3V19 - chains B and D of the 4 polymer chains in the assembly; structure by X-ray diffraction, 2.00 A resolution.

== Chain B (and D) ==
Molecule: Insulin
Notes: chain D of this document is another copy of the same molecule, construct and numbering; everything in this record applies to it too
UniProt: P01308 (INS_HUMAN); residues 1-30 here correspond to UniProt positions 25-54 (UniProt number = residue number + 24)
Amino-acid sequence (30 residues; numbered 1 to 30; the number before each row is that of its first residue):
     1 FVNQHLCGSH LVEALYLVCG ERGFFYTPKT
Metal / ion sites: Zn2+ near His10 (its only coordinating residue here)

== How chain B and chain D interact ==
Pairs across the interface (28; chain B residue first):
  Gly8(B) with Tyr16(D)
  Ser9(B) with Glu13(D); Tyr16(D)
  Val12(B) with Val12(D); Tyr16(D), hydrophobic
  Glu13(B) with Ser9(D), hydrogen bond; Glu13(D)
  Tyr16(B) with His5(D), hydrogen bond (side chain-backbone); Gly8(D); Ser9(D), hydrogen bond (side chain-backbone); Val12(D), hydrophobic; Tyr26(D), hydrophobic
  Glu21(B) with Pro28(D)
  Gly23(B) with Tyr26(D); Pro28(D)
  Phe24(B) with Val12(D), hydrophobic; Phe24(D), hydrophobic; Phe25(D); Tyr26(D), hydrogen bond (backbone-backbone)
  Phe25(B) with Phe24(D); Phe25(D), hydrophobic
  Tyr26(B) with Tyr16(D); Gly23(D); Phe24(D), hydrogen bond (backbone-backbone)
  Pro28(B) with Gly20(D); Glu21(D); Gly23(D)
  Lys29(B) with Glu21(D)
Other interface residues (no listed pair), chain B (15 interface residues in all): Gly20, Arg22, Thr27
Other interface residues (no listed pair), chain D (14 interface residues in all): Gln4

== Summary ==
The interface between chain B and chain D involves 15 residues on one side and 14 on the other, with 5
hydrogen bonds. Polar pairs include Glu13(B)-Ser9(D), Tyr16(B)-His5(D) and Tyr16(B)-Ser9(D).
Both chains are Insulin. Entry 3V19 (Forestalling insulin fibrillation by insertion of a chiral clamp
mechanism-based application of protein engineering to global ...) was determined by X-ray diffraction.
